Entry 1G3B (X-ray diffraction, 1.80 A resolution); this record covers chain A.

[Chain A]
Name: Beta-trypsin
Source organism: Bos taurus
Notes: EC 3.4.21.4; fragment: mature enzyme
UniProt: P00760 (TRY1_BOVIN); residue numbers follow UniProt; this construct covers 11-34, 37-66, 69-125, 127-130, 132-204, 2 more blocks
Sequence (228 residues; row label = number of the first residue in the row; note: 11 numbers in that range are skipped by the numbering (no residue carries them; nothing is unmodelled there)):
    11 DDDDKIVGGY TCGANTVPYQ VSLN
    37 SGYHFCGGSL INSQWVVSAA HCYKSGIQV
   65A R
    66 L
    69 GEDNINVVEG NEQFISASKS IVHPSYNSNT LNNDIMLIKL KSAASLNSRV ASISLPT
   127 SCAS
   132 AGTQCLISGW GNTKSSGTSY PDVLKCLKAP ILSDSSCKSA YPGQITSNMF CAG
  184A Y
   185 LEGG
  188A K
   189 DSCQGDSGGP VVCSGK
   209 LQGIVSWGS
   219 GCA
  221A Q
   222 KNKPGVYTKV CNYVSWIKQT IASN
Disordered / not traced: 11-15
Disulfide bonds: Cys22-Cys157, Cys42-Cys58, Cys128-Cys232, Cys136-Cys201, Cys168-Cys182, Cys191-Cys220
Bound ions: Ca2+: Glu70, Asn72, Val75, Glu80; Mg2+: Gln192 (together with 108)
Residues lining bound ligands: 108 (2-(5-carbamimidoyl-2-hydroxy-benzylamino)-propionic acid): Asp189, Ser190, Cys191, Gln192, Ser195, Val213, Ser214, Trp215, Gly216, Gly219, Cys220, Gly226, Tyr228

[In short]
Ligands of chain A: compound 108. Glu70, Asn72, Val75 and Glu80 form the Ca2+ site.
Chain A is Beta-trypsin (Bos taurus); the structure, Bovine beta-trypsin bound to meta-amidino schiff base
magnesium(ii) chelate, was determined by X-ray diffraction together with 1G3C, 1G3D and 1G3E from the same
study.
